Entry 6M67 (electron microscopy, 3.60 A resolution); this record covers chains F and G of the 7 polymer chains in the assembly.

Chain F (and G):
Name: Pannexin-1
From: Homo sapiens
Notes: chain G of this document is another copy of the same molecule, construct and numbering; everything in this record applies to it too
UniProtKB: Q96RD7 (PANX1_HUMAN); numbering as in UniProt (aligned over 1-426)
Chain sequence (440 residues; row label = number of the first residue in the row):
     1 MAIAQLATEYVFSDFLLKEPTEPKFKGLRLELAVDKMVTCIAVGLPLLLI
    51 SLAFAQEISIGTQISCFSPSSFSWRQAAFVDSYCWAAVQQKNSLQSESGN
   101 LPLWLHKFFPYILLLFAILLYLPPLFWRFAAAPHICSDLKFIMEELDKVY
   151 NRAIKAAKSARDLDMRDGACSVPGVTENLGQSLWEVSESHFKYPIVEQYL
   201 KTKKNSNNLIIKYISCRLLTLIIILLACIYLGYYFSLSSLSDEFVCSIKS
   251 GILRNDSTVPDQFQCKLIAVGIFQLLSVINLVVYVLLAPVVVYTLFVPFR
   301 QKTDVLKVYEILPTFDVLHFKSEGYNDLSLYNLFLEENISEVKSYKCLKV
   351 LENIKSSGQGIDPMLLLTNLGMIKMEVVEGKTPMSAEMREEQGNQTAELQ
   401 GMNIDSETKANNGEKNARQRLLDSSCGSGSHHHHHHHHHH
Not modelled in the structure: 1-34, 158-194, 337-440
Differences from the reference sequence: engineered mutation Glu376 (Asp in Q96RD7), Glu379 (Asp in Q96RD7); expression tag (427-440)
UniProt features mapped onto this chain:
  - modified residue: Cys40 (S-nitrosocysteine), Tyr199 (Phosphotyrosine), Cys347 (S-nitrosocysteine)
  - glycosylation: Asn255 (N-linked (GlcNAc...) asparagine)
  - natural variant: Thr21 to Pro23 (deletion: In OZEMA7), Arg217 (R217H: Found in a patient with primary ovarian failure with intellectual disability and sensorineural hearing loss; uncertain significance), Ile272 (I272V: No change in glycosylation pattern), Lys346 (K346E: In OZEMA7), Cys347 (C347S: In OZEMA7), Gln392 to Cys426 (deletion: In OZEMA7)
  - mutagenesis: Trp74 (W74A: No effect on voltage-dependence. Altered anion selectivity with equal permeability for iodide and choride), Arg75 (R75E: Loss of voltage-dependence and anion selectivity. Strong increase in permeability of sodium over chloride), Asp164 to Asp167 (Not cleaved by CASP3 or CASP7), Asn255 (N255A: Impaired glycosylation. Forms gap junctions by 2 hemichannels; N255Q: Impaired glycosylation. Loss of GLY1 and GLY2 forms. No effect on oocyte survival. Located in the cytoplasm ...), Asn338 (N338Q: Impaired glycosylation; loss of GLY2 form; oocyte death), Asn394 (N394Q: No change in glycosylation pattern), Ser424 (S424A: No effect on cell membrane location. Promoted pyroptotic cell death induced by LPS and ATP)
Disulfide bonds: Cys66-Cys265, Cys84-Cys246
From the paper describing this entry:
  - specificity-determining residues: Arg75 (proposed by the authors, not directly observed)
  - mutagenesis - D376E/D379E: abolished catalytic activity

Interface between chain F and chain G:
Pairs across the interface (41; chain F residue first):
  Glu57(F) - Ile58(G)
  Phe72(F) - Ser70(G)
  Phe72(F) - Ser71(G)  hydrogen bond (backbone-side chain)
  Ser73(F) - Ser71(G)
  Trp74(F) - Trp74(G)
  Arg75(F) - Trp74(G)
  Arg75(F) - Ala77(G)
  Arg75(F) - Ala78(G)
  Phe79(F) - Ser65(G)
  Phe79(F) - Cys66(G)
  Phe79(F) - Phe67(G)  hydrophobic
  Phe79(F) - Gln264(G)
  Ser82(F) - Ile268(G)
  Tyr83(F) - Lys266(G)  hydrogen bond (backbone-side chain)
  Ala86(F) - Lys266(G)
  Ala87(F) - Lys266(G)
  Gln89(F) - Gln274(G)
  Gln90(F) - Glu243(G)  hydrogen bond
  Gln90(F) - Lys266(G)
  Trp104(F) - Leu275(G)  hydrophobic
  Phe108(F) - Gly271(G)
  Tyr111(F) - Leu275(G)  hydrogen bond (side chain-backbone)
  Tyr111(F) - Leu276(G)
  Tyr111(F) - Ile279(G)
  Leu115(F) - Ile279(G)  hydrophobic
  Ile118(F) - Leu48(G)  hydrophobic
  Leu125(F) - Cys40(G)  hydrophobic
  Phe129(F) - Lys36(G)
  Pro133(F) - Lys36(G)
  Lys140(F) - Tyr325(G)
  Phe141(F) - Gly324(G)
  Phe141(F) - Tyr325(G)
  Phe141(F) - Ser329(G)
  Glu144(F) - Tyr325(G)
  Gln198(F) - Glu336(G)
  Lys201(F) - Glu336(G)
  Thr202(F) - Asn332(G)
  Ser250(F) - Gln264(G)
  Arg254(F) - Phe67(G)
  Arg254(F) - Gln264(G)
  Val259(F) - Phe67(G)  hydrophobic
Interface residues without a listed pair, chain F (36 interface residues in all): Gln76, Trp85, Leu114, Ser137, Met143, Lys203, Asn205
Interface residues without a listed pair, chain G (40 interface residues in all): Ser51, Ala55, Ser59, Ser68, Ser239, Leu240, Leu267, Val270, Lys321, Glu323, Leu328, Tyr331, Leu333, Leu335

Summary:
36 residues of chain F face 40 of chain G across their interface, with 4 hydrogen bonds. Polar pairs include
Phe72(F)-Ser71(G), Tyr83(F)-Lys266(G) and Gln90(F)-Glu243(G). Curated annotation (UniProt) lists 10
mutagenesis sites on chain F. From the paper: D376E/D379E of chain F abolish catalytic activity; the
specificity determinant Arg75(F).
Both chains are Pannexin-1 (Homo sapiens). Entry 6M67 (The Cryo-EM Structure of Human Pannexin 1 with
D376E/D379E Mutation) was determined by electron microscopy (same publication as 6M66 and 6M68).
